PDB entry 6J54 | electron microscopy, 3.94 A resolution | chains M and N of the 18 polymer chains in the assembly

== Chain M (and N) ==
Molecule: Mitochondrial H+ transporting ATP synthase subunit c isoform 1
From: Sus scrofa
Notes: chain N of this document is another copy of the same molecule, construct and numbering; everything in this record applies to it too
Reference sequence: Q4VT52 (Q4VT52_PIG); residues 2-73 here correspond to UniProt positions 63-134 (UniProt number = residue number + 61)
Chain sequence (72 residues; each row starts with the number of its first residue):
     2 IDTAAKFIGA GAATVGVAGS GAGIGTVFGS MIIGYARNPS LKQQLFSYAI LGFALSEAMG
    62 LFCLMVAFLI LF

== Interface between chain M and chain N ==
Contacting residue pairs (53):
  A5(M) with D3(N); A6(N)
  F8(M) with A6(N); K7(N); G10(N); I71(N)
  I9(M) with I9(N); G10(N)
  G12(M) with G10(N); A13(N); A14(N)
  T15(M) with A14(N); C64(N)
  V16(M) with A13(N); V16(N), hydrophobic; G17(N)
  V18(M) with C64(N), hydrophobic
  A19(M) with G17(N); G20(N)
  G22(M) with S21(N), hydrogen bond (backbone-side chain)
  A23(M) with G20(N); G24(N)
  I25(M) with L56(N); S57(N)
  G26(M) with G24(N); T27(N); V28(N); S57(N)
  T27(M) with T27(N)
  F29(M) with V28(N); L56(N), hydrophobic
  G30(M) with V28(N); S31(N), hydrogen bond (backbone-side chain)
  M32(M) with Y49(N), hydrophobic
  I33(M) with S31(N); M32(N), hydrophobic; L46(N)
  I34(M) with I34(N)
  Y36(M) with Q44(N), hydrogen bond; Q45(N); L46(N), hydrophobic
  A37(M) with G35(N); N39(N), hydrogen bond (backbone-side chain); L46(N)
  R38(M) with R38(N)
  L42(M) with Q45(N); Y49(N)
  K43(M) with Q45(N), hydrogen bond
  F54(M) with L56(N), hydrophobic
  E58(M) with M60(N)
  L65(M) with F63(N), hydrophobic; V67(N), hydrophobic
  L72(M) with I71(N), hydrophobic
Other interface residues (no listed pair), chain M (31 interface residues in all): I2, A13, S31, F47
Other interface residues (no listed pair), chain N (33 interface residues in all): I2, G53

== Overview ==
31 residues of chain M and 33 residues of chain N are in contact, with 5 hydrogen bonds. Polar contacts
include G22(M)-S21(N), G30(M)-S31(N) and Y36(M)-Q44(N).
Chain M and chain N are both Mitochondrial H+ transporting ATP synthase subunit c isoform 1 (Sus scrofa); the
structure, Cryo-EM structure of the mammalian E-state ATP synthase FO section, was determined by electron
microscopy (same publication as 6J5A).
